PDB entry 6VB7 | X-ray diffraction, 2.10 A resolution | chains A and B of the 3 polymer chains in the assembly

Chain A:
Protein: MHC class I antigen
From: Homo sapiens
UniProtKB: F4NBQ8 (F4NBQ8_HUMAN); residues 1-276 here correspond to UniProt positions 25-300 (UniProt number = residue number + 24)
Chain sequence (276 residues; row label = number of the first residue in the row):
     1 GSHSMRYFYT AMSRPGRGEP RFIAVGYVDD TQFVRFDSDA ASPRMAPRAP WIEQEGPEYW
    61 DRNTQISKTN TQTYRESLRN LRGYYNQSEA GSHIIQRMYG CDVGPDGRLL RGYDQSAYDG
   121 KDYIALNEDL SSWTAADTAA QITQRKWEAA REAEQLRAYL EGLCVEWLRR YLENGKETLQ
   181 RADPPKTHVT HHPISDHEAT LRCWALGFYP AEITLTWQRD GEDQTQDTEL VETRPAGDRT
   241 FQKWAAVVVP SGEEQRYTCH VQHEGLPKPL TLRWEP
Disulfides: C101-C164, C203-C259

Chain B:
Protein: Beta-2-microglobulin
From: Homo sapiens
UniProtKB: P61769 (B2MG_HUMAN); residues 1-99 here correspond to UniProt positions 21-119 (UniProt number = residue number + 20)
Chain sequence (100 residues; each row starts with the number of its first residue; numbering starts at 0):
     0 MIQRTPKIQV YSRHPAENGK SNFLNCYVSG FHPSDIEVDL LKNGERIEKV EHSDLSFSKD
    60 WSFYLLYYTE FTPTEKDEYA CRVNHVTLSQ PKIVKWDRDM
Sequence notes: initiating methionine (0)
Disulfides: C25-C80
Metal / ion sites: Na+: H84, L87

Interface between chain A and chain B:
Pairs across the interface (56; chain A residue first):
  F8(A) with S55(B); F56(B), hydrophobic
  Y9(A) with F56(B)
  T10(A) with F56(B); F62(B)
  M12(A) with S33(B); D34(B)
  R17(A) with D34(B), salt bridge
  V25(A) with D53(B); L54(B); S55(B)
  Y27(A) with S55(B); Y63(B)
  Q32(A) with D53(B), hydrogen bond
  R35(A) with D53(B), salt bridge
  R48(A) with D53(B), salt bridge
  I94(A) with P32(B), hydrophobic; S33(B)
  Q96(A) with H31(B), hydrogen bond; F56(B); W60(B), hydrogen bond (side chain-backbone); F62(B)
  R97(A) with F56(B)
  M98(A) with F56(B), hydrophobic; K58(B); W60(B), hydrophobic
  Q115(A) with W60(B)
  S116(A) with W60(B)
  A117(A) with W60(B), hydrophobic
  D119(A) with M0(B); H31(B)
  G120(A) with R3(B), hydrogen bond (backbone-side chain); H31(B); W60(B)
  D122(A) with W60(B), hydrogen bond
  R202(A) with M99(B), hydrogen bond (side chain-backbone)
  W204(A) with M99(B), hydrophobic
  V231(A) with Q8(B)
  E232(A) with K6(B); Q8(B), hydrogen bond (backbone-side chain); Y26(B); S28(B), hydrogen bond
  R234(A) with Q8(B), hydrogen bond; Y10(B); M99(B)
  P235(A) with Y10(B), hydrogen bond (backbone-side chain); N24(B); Y26(B); L65(B), hydrophobic
  A236(A) with R12(B), hydrogen bond (backbone-side chain); N24(B), hydrogen bond (backbone-side chain)
  G237(A) with R12(B), hydrogen bond (backbone-side chain)
  Q242(A) with Y10(B); S11(B), hydrogen bond (side chain-backbone); R12(B), hydrogen bond (side chain-backbone)
  W244(A) with M99(B)
Interface residues without a listed pair, chain A (34 interface residues in all): I23, S92, T233, D238
Interface residues without a listed pair, chain B (29 interface residues in all): I1, H13, S57, D59, D98

Summary:
The interface between chain A and chain B involves 34 residues on one side and 29 on the other; the contacts
include 15 hydrogen bonds and 3 salt bridges. Polar contacts include R17(A)-D34(B), R35(A)-D53(B) and
R48(A)-D53(B). H84(B) and L87(B) coordinate Na+.
Here chain A is MHC class I antigen and chain B is Beta-2-microglobulin, both from Homo sapiens. Entry 6VB7
(HLA-B*15:02 complexed with a synthetic peptide) was determined by X-ray diffraction.
